4Z2E - chains A and C of the 8 polymer chains in the assembly; structure by X-ray diffraction, 3.46 A resolution.

[Chain A]
Molecule: DNA gyrase subunit A
From: Streptococcus pneumoniae
Notes: EC 5.99.1.3
UniProtKB: Q9R867 (Q9R867_STREE); residue numbers follow UniProt; this construct covers 1-493
Sequence (499 residues; numbered 1 to 499; the number before each row is that of its first residue):
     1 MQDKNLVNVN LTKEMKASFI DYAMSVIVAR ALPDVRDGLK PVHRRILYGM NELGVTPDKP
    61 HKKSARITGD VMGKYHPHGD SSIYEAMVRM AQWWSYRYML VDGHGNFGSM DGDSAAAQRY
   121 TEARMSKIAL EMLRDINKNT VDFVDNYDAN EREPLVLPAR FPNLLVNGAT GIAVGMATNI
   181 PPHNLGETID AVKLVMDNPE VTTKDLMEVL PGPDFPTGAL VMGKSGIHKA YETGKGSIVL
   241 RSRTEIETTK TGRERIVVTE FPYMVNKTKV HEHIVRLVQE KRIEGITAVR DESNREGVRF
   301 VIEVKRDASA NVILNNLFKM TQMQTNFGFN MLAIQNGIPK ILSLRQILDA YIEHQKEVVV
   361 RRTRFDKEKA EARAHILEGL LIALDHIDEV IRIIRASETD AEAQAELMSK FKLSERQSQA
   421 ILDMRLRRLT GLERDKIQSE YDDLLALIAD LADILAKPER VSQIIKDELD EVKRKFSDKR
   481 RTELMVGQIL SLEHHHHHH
Disordered / not traced: 1, 487-499
Sequence notes: expression tag (494-499)

[Chain C]
Molecule: DNA gyrase subunit B
From: Streptococcus pneumoniae
Notes: EC 5.99.1.3
UniProtKB: Q59957 (Q59957_STREE); residues 404-648 here = UniProt positions 404-648
Sequence (269 residues; row label = number of the first residue in the row):
   380 MGHHHHHHHH HHSSGHIDDD DKHMKSGLEI SNLPGKLADC SSNNPAETEL FIVEGDSAGG
   440 SAKSGRNREF QAILPIRGKI LNVEKASMDK ILANEEIRSL FTAMGTGFGA EFDVSKARYQ
   500 KLVLMTDADV DGAHIRTLLL TLIYRYMKPI LEAGYVYIAQ PPIYGVKVGS EIKEYIQPGA
   560 DQEIKLQEAL ARYSEGRTKP TIQRYKGLGE MDDHQLWETT MDPEHRLMAR VSVDDAAEAD
   620 KIFDMLMGDR VEPRREFIEE NAVYSTLDV
Disordered / not traced: 380-400, 542-587, 644-648
Sequence notes: initiating methionine (380); expression tag (381-403)
Small-molecule neighbours: Trovafloxacin (TR6): Gly434, Arg456, Gly457, Glu475

[Interface between chain A and chain C]
Pairs across the interface (9):
  Asn106(A) - Asp435(C)  hydrogen bond (side chain-backbone)
  Asn106(A) - Ser436(C)  hydrogen bond (side chain-backbone)
  Asn106(A) - Gly439(C)
  Asn106(A) - Ser440(C)
  Ala116(A) - Ser436(C)
  Tyr120(A) - Ser436(C)
  Val275(A) - Leu407(C)  hydrophobic
  Ala288(A) - Ser405(C)
  Val289(A) - Ser405(C)  hydrogen bond (backbone-backbone)
Other interface residues (no listed pair), chain A (9 interface residues in all): Gly105, Thr287, Arg295
Other interface residues (no listed pair), chain C (10 interface residues in all): Gly406, Gly444, Glu589, Met590

[In short]
Chain A and chain C form an interface of 9 and 10 residues respectively, with 3 hydrogen bonds. Polar contacts
include Asn106(A)-Asp435(C), Asn106(A)-Ser436(C) and Val289(A)-Ser405(C). Ligands of chain C: Trovafloxacin.
Chain A is DNA gyrase subunit A and chain C is DNA gyrase subunit B, both from Streptococcus pneumoniae; the
structure, Quinolone(Trovafloxacin)-DNA cleavage complex of gyrase from S. pneumoniae, was determined by X-ray
diffraction.
